5N5W - chains A and P; structure by X-ray diffraction, 1.37 A resolution.

# Chain A
Protein: 14-3-3 protein sigma
From: Homo sapiens
UniProt: P31947 (1433S_HUMAN); residues 1-231 here = UniProt positions 1-231
Sequence (236 residues; numbered -4 to 231; the number before each row is that of its first residue; numbers below 1 keep their minus sign (Gly-4 is residue -4)):
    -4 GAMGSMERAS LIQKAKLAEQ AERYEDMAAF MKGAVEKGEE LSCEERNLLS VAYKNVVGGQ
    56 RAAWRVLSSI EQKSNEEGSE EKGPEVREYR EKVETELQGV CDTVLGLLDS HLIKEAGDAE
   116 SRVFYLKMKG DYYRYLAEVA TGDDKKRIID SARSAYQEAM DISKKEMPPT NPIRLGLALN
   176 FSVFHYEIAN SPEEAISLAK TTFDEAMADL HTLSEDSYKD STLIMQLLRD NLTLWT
Unresolved in the structure: 71-77
Sequence notes: expression tag (-4 to 0)
Metal / ion sites: Mg2+ site 1 near Glu2 (its only coordinating residue here); Mg2+ site 2: Gln8, Glu80; Ca2+: Glu35, Glu110, Glu188; Mg2+ site 3 near Glu161 (its only coordinating residue here)
Ligand contacts: 8OE (4-[3,5-bis(chloranyl)pyridin-2-yl]oxyaniline): Ile191, Lys195, Phe198, Arg224, Leu227, Thr228, Thr231
UniProt features mapped onto this chain:
  - site (Interaction with phosphoserine on interacting protein): Arg56, Arg129
  - modified residue (Phosphoserine): Ser5, Ser74
From the paper describing this entry:
  - binding site for 8OE: Ile191, Lys195, Phe198, Arg224, Leu227, Thr231
  - conformationally variable residues (side-chain flip): Lys195, Arg224

# Chain P
Protein: TAZ pS89 peptide
Sequence (10 residues; numbered 86 to 95; the number before each row is that of its first residue):
    86 RSHSSPASLQ
Modified positions: Ser89 (phosphoserine; SEP)

# Chain A / chain P interface
Residue-residue contacts (38; chain A residue first):
  Asn42(A) with Ala92(P); Ser93(P); Leu94(P), hydrogen bond (side chain-backbone)
  Ser45(A) with Ala92(P), hydrogen bond (side chain-backbone)
  Val46(A) with Ala92(P), hydrophobic
  Lys49(A) with Ser89(P); Ser90(P); Ala92(P)
  Arg56(A) with Ser89(P)
  Arg60(A) with Arg86(P)
  Glu115(A) with Gln95(P)
  Phe119(A) with Ala92(P)
  Lys122(A) with Leu94(P)
  Arg129(A) with Ser89(P)
  Tyr130(A) with Ser89(P)
  Pro167(A) with Leu94(P); Gln95(P)
  Ile168(A) with Leu94(P), hydrophobic; Gln95(P)
  Gly171(A) with Ser90(P)
  Leu174(A) with His88(P); Ser89(P); Ser90(P)
  Asn175(A) with Ser89(P); Ser90(P), hydrogen bond (side chain-backbone)
  Val178(A) with Ser87(P); His88(P)
  Tyr181(A) with Ser87(P)
  Glu182(A) with Ser87(P), hydrogen bond
  Asp215(A) with Gln95(P)
  Ile219(A) with Pro91(P); Leu94(P), hydrophobic
  Leu222(A) with Ser89(P); Pro91(P)
  Asp225(A) with His88(P)
  Asn226(A) with Ser87(P); His88(P), hydrogen bond (side chain-backbone)
  Trp230(A) with Ser87(P), hydrogen bond
Also at the interface, not in a pair above, chain A (29 interface residues in all): Cys38, Asn166, Leu218, Leu229

# Summary
29 residues of chain A and 10 residues of chain P are in contact, with 6 hydrogen bonds. Polar contacts
include Asn42(A)-Leu94(P), Ser45(A)-Ala92(P) and Asn175(A)-Ser90(P). Chain A binds compound 8OE. The paper
reports a binding site for 8OE at Ile191(A), Lys195(A) and Phe198(A) among others; conformational variability
at Lys195(A) and Arg224(A).
Chain A is 14-3-3 protein sigma (Homo sapiens) and chain P is TAZ pS89 peptide; the structure, 14-3-3 sigma in
complex with TAZ pS89 peptide and fragment NV3, was determined by X-ray diffraction, deposited together with
5N5R, 5N5T and 5N75.
